Entry 8FNA (X-ray diffraction, 1.75 A resolution); this record covers chain A.

Chain A:
Protein: Tenascin-R
Source organism: Homo sapiens
Notes: fragment: Fg domain
UniProtKB: Q92752 (TENR_HUMAN); residues 1129-1358 here = UniProt positions 1129-1358
Chain sequence (234 residues; numbered 1125 to 1358; the number before each row is that of its first residue):
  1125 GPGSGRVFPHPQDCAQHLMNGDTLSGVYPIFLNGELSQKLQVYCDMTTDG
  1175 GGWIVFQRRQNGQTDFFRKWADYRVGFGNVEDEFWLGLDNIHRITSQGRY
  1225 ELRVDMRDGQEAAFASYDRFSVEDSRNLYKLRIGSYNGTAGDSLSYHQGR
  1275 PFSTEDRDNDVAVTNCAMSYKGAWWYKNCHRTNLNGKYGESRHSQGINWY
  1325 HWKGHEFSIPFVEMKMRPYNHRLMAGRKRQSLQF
Not modelled in the structure: 1125-1130, 1346-1358
Disulfides: C1138-C1168, C1290-C1303
Construct notes: expression tag (1125-1128)
Ion coordination: Ca2+: D1282, D1284, A1286, T1288

Overview:
The Ca2+ site is built by D1282, D1284, A1286 and T1288.
Chain A is Tenascin-R (Homo sapiens); the structure, Crystal structure of the C-terminal Fg domain of human
TNR, was determined by X-ray diffraction together with 8FNB from the same study.
